9LJ8 - chains a and T of the 30 polymer chains in the assembly; structure by electron microscopy, 3.80 A resolution.

Chain a (and T):
Protein: Tail tube protein
From: Escherichia phage Mu
Notes: chain T of this document is another copy of the same molecule, construct and numbering; everything in this record applies to it too
Reference sequence: P79679 (TUBE_BPMU); residue numbers follow UniProt; this construct covers 1-118
Amino-acid sequence (118 residues; row label = number of the first residue in the row):
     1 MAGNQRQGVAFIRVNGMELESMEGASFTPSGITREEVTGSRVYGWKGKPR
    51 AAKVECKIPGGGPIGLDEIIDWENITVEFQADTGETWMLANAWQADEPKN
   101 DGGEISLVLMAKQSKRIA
Unresolved in the structure: 1-2

Interface between chain a and chain T:
Pairs across the interface - 52 pairs, chain a then chain T:
  E20(a) - R6(T)
  P49(a) - T38(T)
  P49(a) - G39(T)
  P49(a) - S40(T)
  P49(a) - R41(T)
  R50(a) - V42(T)
  A51(a) - V42(T)  hydrophobic
  G60(a) - R6(T)
  G60(a) - Q7(T)  hydrogen bond (backbone-backbone)
  G61(a) - Q5(T)
  G61(a) - Q7(T)
  G61(a) - T83(T)  hydrogen bond (backbone-side chain)
  G61(a) - E85(T)
  G62(a) - Q5(T)
  G62(a) - E85(T)
  L66(a) - F27(T)  hydrophobic
  L66(a) - P29(T)  hydrophobic
  L66(a) - E85(T)
  L66(a) - W87(T)  hydrophobic
  D67(a) - W87(T)
  I70(a) - P29(T)  hydrophobic
  I70(a) - R34(T)
  I70(a) - W87(T)  hydrophobic
  E73(a) - R34(T)
  W93(a) - R34(T)
  W93(a) - G44(T)
  W93(a) - W45(T)
  Q94(a) - R34(T)  hydrogen bond (backbone-side chain)
  A95(a) - R34(T)
  D96(a) - T33(T)
  D96(a) - R34(T)
  E97(a) - T33(T)
  E97(a) - R50(T)
  P98(a) - T28(T)
  P98(a) - P29(T)
  P98(a) - R50(T)
  K99(a) - F27(T)
  K99(a) - T28(T)
  K99(a) - E55(T)  salt bridge
  N100(a) - Q7(T)
  N100(a) - A25(T)
  N100(a) - S26(T)
  N100(a) - F27(T)  hydrogen bond (backbone-backbone)
  N100(a) - F79(T)
  D101(a) - A25(T)
  D101(a) - S26(T)
  G102(a) - G24(T)
  G102(a) - A25(T)  hydrogen bond (backbone-backbone)
  G103(a) - Q7(T)
  M110(a) - E36(T)
  K112(a) - V42(T)  hydrogen bond (side chain-backbone)
  K112(a) - Y43(T)  hydrogen bond (side chain-backbone)
Other interface residues (no listed pair), chain a (27 interface residues in all): P59, P63, G65
Other interface residues (no listed pair), chain T (29 interface residues in all): S30, E35, R116

Summary:
The interface between chain a and chain T involves 27 residues on one side and 29 on the other, with 7
hydrogen bonds and 1 salt bridge. Among the polar pairs are K99(a)-E55(T), G61(a)-T83(T) and Q94(a)-R34(T).
Both chains are Tail tube protein (Escherichia phage Mu). Entry 9LJ8 (Tail structure of bacteriophage Mu in
contracted state) was determined by electron microscopy together with 9JOD, 9KHX, 9KHY, 9KI1 and 9KNU from the
same study.
